8SYI - chains G and N of the 10 polymer chains in the assembly; structure by electron microscopy, 2.94 A resolution.

Chain G:
Protein: Transcription termination/antitermination protein NusG
From: Synechococcus elongatus
UniProt: Q31QK2 (Q31QK2_SYNE7); residues 1-205 here = UniProt positions 1-205
Chain sequence (205 residues; row label = number of the first residue in the row):
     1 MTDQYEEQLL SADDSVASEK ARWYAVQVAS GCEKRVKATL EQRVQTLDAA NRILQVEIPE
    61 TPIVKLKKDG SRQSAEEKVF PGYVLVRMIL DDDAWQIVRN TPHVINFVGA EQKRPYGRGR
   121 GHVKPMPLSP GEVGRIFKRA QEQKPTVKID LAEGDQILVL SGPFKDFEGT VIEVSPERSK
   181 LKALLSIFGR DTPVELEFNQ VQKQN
Not modelled in the structure: 1-18, 139-205
Reported in the primary citation:
  - binding site for the 40-nt DNA strand (chain N): Arg120

Chain N:
Molecule: 40-nt DNA strand
Sequence (40 nucleotides; row label = number of the first residue in the row):
     1 GGGCGCATGC TGCTCTACCT CTCCATGACG GCGACTGCCC
Not modelled in the structure: 1-3

Interface between chain G and chain N:
Pairs across the interface - 7 pairs, chain G then chain N:
  Gln27(G) with DT20(N), phosphate contact
  Ala29(G) with DC19(N), base contact
  Ser30(G) with DC18(N), base contact; DC19(N), base contact
  Ile105(G) with DT20(N), sugar contact
  Arg120(G) with DT20(N), salt bridge to the phosphate; DC21(N), phosphate contact
Other interface residues (no listed pair), chain G (7 interface residues in all): Val104, Gly119
Other interface residues (no listed pair), chain N (5 interface residues in all): DA17

Summary:
7 residues of chain G and 5 residues of chain N are in contact; the contacts include 1 salt bridge. The
salt-bridged pair is Arg120(G)-DT20(N). From the paper: a binding site for the 40-nt DNA strand (chain N) at
Arg120(G).
Chain G is Transcription termination/antitermination protein NusG (Synechococcus elongatus) and chain N is a
40-nt DNA strand; the structure, Cyanobacterial RNAP-EC, was determined by electron microscopy, deposited
together with 8URW and 8EMB.
